Entry 5HAW (X-ray diffraction, 1.89 A resolution); this record covers chains A and L of the 5 polymer chains in the assembly.

# Chain A
Protein: Nucleoid occlusion factor SlmA
From: Vibrio cholerae serotype O1 (strain ATCC 39315 / El Tor Inaba N16961)
UniProt: Q9KVD2 (SLMA_VIBCH); numbering as in UniProt; present here: 6-142, 148-196
Sequence (196 residues; each row starts with the number of its first residue; note: 4 numbers in that range are skipped by the numbering (no residue carries them; nothing is unmodelled there); a row labelled like 142A-142D holds insertion residues (142A, then the next letters in order)):
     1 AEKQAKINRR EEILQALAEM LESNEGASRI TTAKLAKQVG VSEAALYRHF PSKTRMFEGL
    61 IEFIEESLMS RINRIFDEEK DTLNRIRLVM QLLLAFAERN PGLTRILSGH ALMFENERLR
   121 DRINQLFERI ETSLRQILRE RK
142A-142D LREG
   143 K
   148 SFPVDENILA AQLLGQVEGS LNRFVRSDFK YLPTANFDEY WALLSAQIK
Disordered / not traced: 1-6, 142A-142D
Sequence notes: expression tag (1-5); conflict Thr54 (Ala in Q9KVD2)
Swiss-Prot annotation at these positions:
  - DNA-binding region: Thr31 to Phe50 (H-T-H motif)
Reported in the primary citation:
  - binding site for the 12-nt DNA strand: Thr31

# Chain L
Protein: FtsZ CTT
Sequence (10 residues; numbered 370 to 379; the number before each row is that of its first residue):
   370 DYLDIPAFLR

# Interface between chain A and chain L
Residue-residue contacts (31):
  Leu14(A) with Phe377(L)
  Gln15(A) with Phe377(L); Leu378(L); Arg379(L)
  Ala18(A) with Phe377(L), hydrophobic; Leu378(L), hydrophobic
  Glu19(A) with Leu378(L)
  Glu22(A) with Leu378(L)
  Leu60(A) with Phe377(L), hydrophobic
  Phe63(A) with Pro375(L), hydrophobic; Phe377(L), hydrophobic
  Ser67(A) with Pro375(L)
  Arg71(A) with Tyr371(L); Asp373(L), salt bridge; Pro375(L)
  Arg74(A) with Tyr371(L)
  Ile75(A) with Tyr371(L), hydrophobic
  Arg87(A) with Asp370(L), salt bridge
  Leu88(A) with Asp370(L); Tyr371(L)
  Gln91(A) with Asp370(L); Tyr371(L), hydrogen bond (side chain-backbone)
  Ala95(A) with Ile374(L), hydrophobic
  Phe96(A) with Ile374(L), hydrophobic; Pro375(L), hydrophobic
  Arg99(A) with Ala376(L); Leu378(L)
  Asn100(A) with Pro375(L), hydrogen bond (side chain-backbone); Ala376(L); Phe377(L), hydrogen bond (side chain-backbone)
  Leu103(A) with Phe377(L), hydrophobic
Other interface residues (no listed pair), chain A (21 interface residues in all): Glu11, Leu92
The authors on this interface:
  - interface residues, chain A: Glu19(A), Ala95(A)

# In short
21 residues of chain A face 9 of chain L across their interface; the contacts include 3 hydrogen bonds and 2
salt bridges. Among the polar pairs are Arg71(A)-Asp373(L), Arg87(A)-Asp370(L) and Gln91(A)-Tyr371(L). From
the paper: a binding site for the 12-nt DNA strand at Thr31(A); interface residues Glu19(A) and Ala95(A).
Chain A is Nucleoid occlusion factor SlmA (Vibrio cholerae serotype O1 (strain ATCC 39315 / El Tor Inaba
N16961)) and chain L is FtsZ CTT; the structure, structures of the NO factor SlmA bound to DNA and the
cytoskeletal cell division protein FtsZ, was determined by X-ray diffraction, deposited together with 5K58,
5HBU and 5HSZ.
